Entry 7OF1 (electron microscopy, 3.10 A resolution); this record covers chains 1 and C of the 42 polymer chains in the assembly.

Chain 1:
Molecule: 25S rRNA
Organism: Saccharomyces cerevisiae (strain ATCC 204508 / S288c)
Sequence (3396 nucleotides; row label = number of the first residue in the row; note: 69 numbers in that range are skipped by the numbering (no residue carries them; nothing is unmodelled there); a row labelled like 2247A-2247Z holds insertion residues (2247A, then the next letters in order)):
     1 GUUUGACCUC AAAUCAGGUA GGAGUACCCG CUGAACUUAA GCAUAUCAAU AAGCGGAGGA
    61 AAAGAAACCA ACCGGGAUUG CCUUAGUAAC GGCGAGUGAA GCGGCAAAAG CUCAAAUUUG
   121 AAAUCUGGUA CCUUCGGUGC CCGAGUUGUA AUUUGGAGAG GGCAACUUUG GGGCCGUUCC
   181 UUGUCUAUGU UCCUUGGAAC AGGACGUCAU AGAGGGUGAG AAUCCCGUGU GGCGAGGAGU
   241 GCGGUUCUUU GUAAAGUGCC UUCGAAGAGU CGAGUUGUUU GGGAAUGCAG CUCUAAGUGG
   301 GUGGUAAAUU CCAUCUAAAG CUAAAUAUUG GCGAGAGACC GAUAGCGAAC AAGUACAGUG
   361 AUGGAAAGAU GAAAAGAACU UUGAAAAGAG AGUGAAAAAG UACGUGAAAU UGUUGAAAGG
   421 GAAGGGCAUU UGAUCAGACA UGGUGUUUUG UGCCCUCUGC UCCUUGUGGG UAGGGGAAUC
   481 UCGCAUUUCA CUGGGCCAGC AUCAGUUUUG GUGGCAGGAU AAAUCCAUAG GAAUGUAGCU
   541 UGCCUCGGUA AGUAUUAUAG CCUGUGGGAA UACUGCCAGC UGGGACUGAG GACUGCGACG
   601 UAAGUCAAGG AUGCUGGCAU AAUGGUUAUA UGCCGCCCGU CUUGAAACAC GGACCAAGGA
   661 GUCUAACGUC UAUGCGAGUG UUUGGGUGUA AAACCCAUAC GCGUAAUGAA AGUGAACGUA
   721 GGUUGGGGCC UCGCAAGAGG UGCACAAUCG ACCGAUCCUG AUGUCUUCGG AUGGAUUUGA
   781 GUAAGAGCAU AGCUGUUGGG ACCCGAAAGA UGGUGAACUA UGCCUGAAUA GGGUGAAGCC
   841 AGAGGAAACU CUGGUGGAGG CUCGUAGCGG UUCUGACGUG CAAAUCGAUC GUCGAAUUUG
   901 GGUAUAGGGG CGAAAGACUA AUCGAACCAU CUAGUAGCUG GUUCCUGCCG AAGUUUCCCU
   961 CAGGAUAGCA GAAGCUCGUA UCAGUUUUAU GAGGUAAAGC GAAUGAUUAG AGGUUCCGGG
  1021 GUCGAAAUGA CCUUGACCUA UUCUCAAACU UUAAAUAUGU AAGAAGUCCU UGUUACUUAA
  1081 UUGAACGUGG ACAUUUGAAU GAAGAGCUUU UAGUGGGCCA UUUUUGGUAA GCAGAACUGG
  1141 CGAUGCGGGA UGAACCGAAC GUAGAGUUAA GGUGCCGGAA UACACGCUCA UCAGACACCA
  1201 CAAAAGGUGU UAGUUCAUCU AGACAGCCGG ACGGUGGCCA UGGAAGUCGG AAUCCGCUAA
  1261 GGAGUGUGUA ACAACUCACC GGCCGAAUGA ACUAGCCCUG AAAAUGGAUG GCGCUCAAGC
  1321 GUGUUACCUA UACUCUACCG UCAGGGUUGA UAUGAUGCCC UGACGAGUAG GCAGGCGUGG
  1381 AGGUCAGUGA CGAAGCCUAG ACCGUAAGGU CGGGUCGAAC GGCCUCUAGU GCAGAUCUUG
  1441 GUGGUAGUAG CAAAUAUUCA AAUGAGAACU UUGAAGACUG AAGUGGGGAA AGGUUCCACG
  1501 UCAACAGCAG UUGGACGUGG GUUAGUCGAU CCUAAGAGAU GGGGAAGCUC CGUUUCAAAG
  1561 GCCUGAUUUU AUGCAGGCCA CCAUCGAAAG GGAAUCCGGU UAAGAUUCCG GAACCUGGAU
  1621 AUGGAUUCUU CACGGUAACG UAACUGAAUG UGGAGACGUC GGCGCGAGCC CUGGGAGGAG
  1681 UUAUCUUUUC UUCUUAACAG CUUAUCACCC CGGAAUUGGU UUAUCCGGAG AUGGGGUCUU
  1741 AUGGCUGGAA GAGGCCAGCA CCUUUGCUGG CUCCGGUGCG CUUGUGACGG CCCGUGAAAA
  1801 UCCACAGGAA GGAAUAGUUU UCAUGCCAGG UCGUACUGAU AACCGCAGCA GGUCUCCAAG
  1861 GUGAACAGCC UCUAGUUGAU AGAAUAAUGU AGAUAAGGGA AGUCGGCAAA AUAGAUCCGU
  1921 AACUUCGGGA UAAGGAUUGG CUCUAAGGGU CGGGUAGUGA GGGCCUUGGU CAGACGCAGC
  1981 GGGCGUGCUU GUGGACUGCU UGGUGGGGCU UGCUCUGCUA GGCGGACUAC UUGCGUGCCU
  2041 UGUUGUAGAC GGCCUUGGUA GGUCUCUUGU AGACCGUCGC UUGCUACAAU UAACGAUCAA
  2101 CUUAGAACUG GUACGGACAA GGGGAAUCUG ACUGUCUAAU UAAAACAUAG CAUUGCGAUG
  2161 GUCAGAAAGU GAUGUUGACG CAAUGUGAUU UCUGCCCAGU GCUCUGAAUG UCAAAGUGAA
  2221 GAAAUUCAAC CAAGCGCGGG UAAACGG
2247A-2247Z CGGGAGUAACUAUGACUCUCUUAAGG
2248A-2248Z UAGCCAAAUGCCUCGUCAUCUAAUUA
2249A-2249Q GUGACGCGCAUGAAUGG
  2313 A
  2318 UUAACGAGAU UCCCACUGUC CCUAUCUACU AUCUAGCGAA ACCACAGCCA AGGGAACGGG
  2378 CUUGGCAGAA UCAGCGGGGA AAGAAGACCC UGUUGAGCUU GACUCUAGUU UGACAUUGUG
  2438 AAGAGACAUA GAGGGUGUAG AAUAAGUGGG AGCUUCGGCG CCAGUGAAAU ACCACUACCU
  2498 UUAUAGUUUC UUUACUUAUU CAAUGAAGCG GAGCUGGAAU UCAUUUUCCA CGUUCUAGCA
  2558 UUCAAGGUCC CAUUCGGGGC UGAUCCGGGU UGAAGACAUU GUCAGGUGGG GAGUUUGGCU
  2618 GGGGCGGCAC AUCUGUUAAA CGAUAACGCA GAUGUCCUAA GGGGGGCUCA UGGAGAACAG
  2678 AAAUCUCCAG UAGAACAAAA GGGUAAAAGC CCCCUUGAUU UUGAUUUUCA GUGUGAAUAC
  2738 AAACCAUGAA AGUGUGGCCU AUCGAUCCUU UAGUCCCUCG GAAUUUGAGG CUAGAGGUGC
  2798 CAGAAAAGUU ACCACAGGGA UAACUGGCUU GUGGCAGUCA AGCGUUCAUA GCGACAUUGC
  2858 UUUUUGAUUC UUCGAUGUCG GCUCUUCCUA UCAUACCGAA GCAGAAUUCG GUAAGCGUUG
  2918 GAUUGUUCAC CCACUAAUAG GGAACGUGAG CUGGGUUUAG ACCGUCGUGA GACAGGUUAG
  2978 UUUUACCCUA CUGAUGAAUG UUACCGCAAU AGUAAUUGAA CUUAGUACGA GAGGAACAGU
  3038 UCAUUCGGAU AAUUGGUUUU UGCGGCUGUC UGAUCAGGCA UUGCCGCGAA GCUACCAUCC
  3098 GCUGGAUUAU GGCUGAACGC CUCUAAGUCA GAAUCCAUGC UAGAACGCGG UGAUUUCUUU
  3158 GCUCCACACA AUAUAGAUGG AUACGAAUAA GGCGUCCUUG UGGCGUCGCU GAACCAUAGC
  3218 AGGCUAGCAA CGGUGCACUU GGCGGAAAGG CCUUGGGUGC UUGCUGGCGA AUUGCAAUGU
  3278 CAUUUUGCGU GGGGAUAAAU CAUUUGUAUA CGACUUAGAU GUACAACGGG GUAUUGUAAG
  3338 CAGUAGAGUA GCCUUGUUGU UACGAUCUGC UGAGAUUAAG CCUUUGUUGU CUGAUUUGU
Unresolved in the structure: 1-2, 441-493, 962, 994-1051, 1074-1076, 1130-1132, 1350-1353, 1567-1571, 1954-2092, 2112, 2204-2209, 2247A-2247Z, 2248A-2248Z, 2249A-2249Q, 2318, 2402-2405, 2408-2410, 2447-2502, 2537-2544, 2597, 2614-2767, 2794-2799, 2816-2818, 2821-2823, 2841-2849, 2859-2871, 2979-2981, 3351

Chain C:
Molecule: 60S ribosomal protein L4-A
Organism: Saccharomyces cerevisiae (strain ATCC 204508 / S288c)
UniProt: P10664 (RL4A_YEAST); residue numbers follow UniProt; this construct covers 1-362
Chain sequence (362 residues; row label = number of the first residue in the row):
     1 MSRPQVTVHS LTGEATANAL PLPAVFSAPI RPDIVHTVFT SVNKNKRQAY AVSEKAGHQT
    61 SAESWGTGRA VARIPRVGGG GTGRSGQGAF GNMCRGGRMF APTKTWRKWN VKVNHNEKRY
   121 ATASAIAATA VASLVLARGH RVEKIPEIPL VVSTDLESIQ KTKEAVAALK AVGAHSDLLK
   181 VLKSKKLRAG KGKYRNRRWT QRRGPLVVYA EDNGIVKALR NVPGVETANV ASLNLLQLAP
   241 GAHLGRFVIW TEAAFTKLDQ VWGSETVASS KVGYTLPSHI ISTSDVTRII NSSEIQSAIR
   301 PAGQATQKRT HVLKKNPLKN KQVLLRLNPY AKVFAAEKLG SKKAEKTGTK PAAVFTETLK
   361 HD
Unresolved in the structure: 1
Curated features (UniProtKB/Swiss-Prot):
  - modified residue: Ser2 (N-acetylserine), Arg95 (Omega-N-methylarginine)
  - mutagenesis: Arg95 (R95E: Leads to a slower growth at higher temperatures but allows RPL4 assembly into the 60S subunit; when associated with E-98), Arg98 (R98E: Leads to a slower growth at higher temperatures but allows RPL4 assembly into the 60S subunit; when associated with E-95), Ile289 (I289A: Leads to an inefficient release from ACL4 with a delayed assembly into the 60S subunit; when associated with A-290 and A-295), Ile290 (I290A: Leads to an inefficient release from ACL4 with a delayed assembly into the 60S subunit; when associated with A-289 and A-295), Ile295 (I295A: Leads to an inefficient release from ACL4 with a delayed assembly into the 60S subunit; when associated with A-289 and A-290), Lys314 (K314A: Significantly diminished nuclear localization; when associated with A-315 and A-319), Lys315 (K315A: Significantly diminished nuclear localization; when associated with A-314 and A-319), Lys319 (K319A: Significantly diminished nuclear localization; when associated with A-314 and A-315), Lys332 (K332E: Leads to an inefficient release from ACL4 with a delayed assembly into the 60S subunit; when associated with A-334), Phe334 (F334A: Leads to an inefficient release from ACL4 with a delayed assembly into the 60S subunit; when associated with e-332)

Chain 1 / chain C interface:
Contacting residue pairs (295):
  C208(1) - Lys163(C)  salt bridge to the phosphate
  A209(1) - Lys161(C)  salt bridge to the phosphate
  A209(1) - Thr162(C)  hydrogen bond to the phosphate
  A209(1) - Lys163(C)  phosphate contact
  A209(1) - Val166(C)  base contact
  A209(1) - Asn221(C)  base contact
  U210(1) - Lys161(C)  phosphate contact
  U210(1) - Thr162(C)  hydrogen bond to the phosphate
  U210(1) - Lys217(C)  sugar contact
  U210(1) - Arg220(C)  hydrogen bond to the phosphate
  A211(1) - Arg220(C)  salt bridge to the phosphate
  A211(1) - Asn221(C)  phosphate contact
  G212(1) - Asn221(C)  hydrogen bond to the sugar
  G212(1) - Pro223(C)  sugar contact
  G214(1) - Trp199(C)  phosphate contact
  G215(1) - Arg198(C)  salt bridge to the phosphate
  G220(1) - Leu187(C)  sugar contact
  G220(1) - Trp199(C)  phosphate contact
  A221(1) - Trp199(C)  phosphate contact
  A222(1) - Lys185(C)  salt bridge to the phosphate
  G229(1) - Arg220(C)  hydrogen bond to the sugar
  U329(1) - Glu54(C)  hydrogen bond to the base
  U329(1) - Lys55(C)  hydrogen bond to the base
  A336(1) - Gln48(C)  hydrogen bond to the sugar
  G337(1) - Gln48(C)  hydrogen bond to the sugar
  G337(1) - Tyr50(C)  base contact
  G337(1) - Arg195(C)  phosphate contact
  G337(1) - Asn196(C)  hydrogen bond to the phosphate
  A338(1) - Asn43(C)  base contact
  A338(1) - Lys44(C)  base contact
  A338(1) - Lys46(C)  phosphate contact
  A338(1) - Arg47(C)  phosphate contact
  A338(1) - Gln48(C)  hydrogen bond to the phosphate
  A338(1) - Arg197(C)  sugar contact
  C339(1) - Tyr50(C)  sugar contact
  C339(1) - Arg195(C)  salt bridge to the phosphate
  C339(1) - Arg197(C)  salt bridge to the phosphate
  C340(1) - Arg195(C)  salt bridge to the phosphate
  G341(1) - Lys191(C)  salt bridge to the phosphate
  G341(1) - Tyr194(C)  base contact
  G341(1) - Arg195(C)  base contact
  U343(1) - Arg95(C)  hydrogen bond to the sugar
  A344(1) - Arg95(C)  phosphate contact
  A344(1) - Gly96(C)  hydrogen bond to the phosphate
  C346(1) - Val52(C)  phosphate contact
  C346(1) - Ser53(C)  hydrogen bond to the phosphate
  C346(1) - Ala56(C)  phosphate contact
  C346(1) - Gln59(C)  hydrogen bond to the sugar
  G347(1) - Ala56(C)  phosphate contact
  G347(1) - Gly57(C)  hydrogen bond to the phosphate
  G347(1) - Gln59(C)  base contact
  A355(1) - Thr82(C)  hydrogen bond to the base
  C356(1) - Gly81(C)  hydrogen bond to the sugar
  C356(1) - Thr82(C)  base contact
  A357(1) - Gly80(C)  sugar contact
  A357(1) - Gly81(C)  sugar contact
  G363(1) - Ser61(C)  hydrogen bond to the phosphate
  G363(1) - Gly78(C)  hydrogen bond to the sugar
  G363(1) - Gly79(C)  sugar contact
  G363(1) - Gly80(C)  base contact
  G363(1) - Thr82(C)  base contact
  G364(1) - Gln59(C)  phosphate contact
  G364(1) - Thr60(C)  hydrogen bond to the phosphate
  G364(1) - Ser61(C)  phosphate contact
  G364(1) - Val77(C)  phosphate contact
  G364(1) - Thr82(C)  hydrogen bond to the sugar
  G364(1) - Arg84(C)  phosphate contact
  A365(1) - Thr82(C)  sugar contact
  A365(1) - Arg84(C)  salt bridge to the phosphate
  A366(1) - Arg95(C)  salt bridge to the phosphate
  A367(1) - Arg95(C)  salt bridge to the phosphate
  A504(1) - Lys315(C)  sugar contact
  A504(1) - Asn320(C)  hydrogen bond to the phosphate
  G505(1) - Leu313(C)  sugar contact
  G505(1) - Lys314(C)  sugar contact
  G505(1) - Asn320(C)  hydrogen bond to the phosphate
  U506(1) - Asn316(C)  phosphate contact
  U506(1) - Lys319(C)  salt bridge to the phosphate
  U507(1) - Lys319(C)  salt bridge to the phosphate
  G514(1) - Gly340(C)  hydrogen bond to the base
  G514(1) - Ser341(C)  hydrogen bond to the base
  C515(1) - Gly340(C)  hydrogen bond to the sugar
  C515(1) - Ser341(C)  sugar contact
  C515(1) - Lys342(C)  hydrogen bond to the sugar
  C515(1) - Lys343(C)  sugar contact
  A516(1) - Lys342(C)  sugar contact
  A516(1) - Lys343(C)  phosphate contact
  A516(1) - Ala344(C)  hydrogen bond to the phosphate
  A519(1) - Phe355(C)  sugar contact
  A519(1) - Leu359(C)  base contact
  A519(1) - Lys360(C)  base contact
  U520(1) - Thr347(C)  hydrogen bond to the base
  U520(1) - Thr349(C)  hydrogen bond to the base
  U520(1) - Pro351(C)  phosphate contact
  G566(1) - Lys350(C)  salt bridge to the phosphate
  C576(1) - Gly340(C)  base contact
  A578(1) - Leu324(C)  sugar contact
  A578(1) - Asn328(C)  base contact
  A578(1) - Tyr330(C)  base contact
  A578(1) - Ala331(C)  hydrogen bond to the sugar
  A578(1) - Phe334(C)  stacking on the base
  G579(1) - Phe334(C)  phosphate contact
  C580(1) - Lys321(C)  salt bridge to the phosphate
  G590(1) - Arg309(C)  hydrogen bond to the sugar
  U594(1) - Lys308(C)  sugar contact
  G595(1) - Lys308(C)  sugar contact
  C596(1) - Arg326(C)  hydrogen bond to the base
  G597(1) - Gln322(C)  hydrogen bond to the base
  G597(1) - Leu325(C)  sugar contact
  G597(1) - Arg326(C)  hydrogen bond to the sugar
  A598(1) - Gln322(C)  sugar contact
  C599(1) - Lys332(C)  salt bridge to the phosphate
  A607(1) - Asn320(C)  phosphate contact
  A607(1) - Gln322(C)  sugar contact
  A608(1) - Lys315(C)  salt bridge to the phosphate
  A608(1) - Asn320(C)  hydrogen bond to the phosphate
  A608(1) - Gln322(C)  sugar contact
  A608(1) - Arg326(C)  hydrogen bond to the phosphate
  G609(1) - Lys308(C)  hydrogen bond to the base
  G609(1) - Thr310(C)  base contact
  G609(1) - His311(C)  hydrogen bond to the sugar
  G609(1) - Val312(C)  hydrogen bond to the sugar
  G609(1) - Lys315(C)  salt bridge to the phosphate
  G609(1) - Arg326(C)  salt bridge to the phosphate
  G610(1) - Arg309(C)  hydrogen bond to the base
  G610(1) - Val312(C)  base contact
  G610(1) - Leu313(C)  base contact
  G658(1) - Met93(C)  hydrogen bond to the base
  G659(1) - Asn92(C)  hydrogen bond to the sugar
  G659(1) - Met93(C)  sugar contact
  A660(1) - Asn92(C)  hydrogen bond to the sugar
  A660(1) - Phe100(C)  sugar contact
  G661(1) - Phe100(C)  sugar contact
  U662(1) - Phe100(C)  base contact
  U662(1) - Ala101(C)  base contact
  C663(1) - Arg107(C)  phosphate contact
  U664(1) - Trp106(C)  sugar contact
  U664(1) - Arg107(C)  sugar contact
  U664(1) - Lys108(C)  phosphate contact
  U673(1) - Arg31(C)  hydrogen bond to the phosphate
  U673(1) - Asp33(C)  sugar contact
  U673(1) - Ile34(C)  phosphate contact
  U673(1) - Glu117(C)  hydrogen bond to the sugar
  G674(1) - Arg31(C)  salt bridge to the phosphate
  G674(1) - Ile34(C)  phosphate contact
  G674(1) - Asn116(C)  hydrogen bond to the sugar
  G674(1) - Tyr120(C)  sugar contact
  C675(1) - Asn116(C)  sugar contact
  G680(1) - Lys112(C)  hydrogen bond to the sugar
  U681(1) - Val113(C)  phosphate contact
  U681(1) - Asn114(C)  phosphate contact
  U681(1) - His115(C)  hydrogen bond to the phosphate
  U681(1) - Lys118(C)  hydrogen bond to the base
  U682(1) - Lys112(C)  salt bridge to the phosphate
  U682(1) - Val113(C)  base contact
  U689(1) - Tyr209(C)  hydrogen bond to the base
  U689(1) - Val216(C)  base contact
  U689(1) - Thr227(C)  hydrogen bond to the base
  U689(1) - Ala228(C)  base contact
  U689(1) - Asn229(C)  base contact
  A691(1) - Asn45(C)  sugar contact
  A691(1) - Gln48(C)  hydrogen bond to the base
  A692(1) - Asn45(C)  phosphate contact
  A692(1) - Lys46(C)  sugar contact
  A693(1) - Val42(C)  phosphate contact
  A693(1) - Asn45(C)  hydrogen bond to the phosphate
  A693(1) - Ser232(C)  hydrogen bond to the base
  A693(1) - Leu233(C)  sugar contact
  A693(1) - Asn234(C)  sugar contact
  C694(1) - Lys118(C)  salt bridge to the phosphate
  C694(1) - Ala231(C)  hydrogen bond to the sugar
  C694(1) - Ser232(C)  hydrogen bond to the sugar
  C694(1) - Leu233(C)  sugar contact
  C695(1) - His115(C)  salt bridge to the phosphate
  C695(1) - Arg119(C)  salt bridge to the phosphate
  C695(1) - Lys271(C)  phosphate contact
  C696(1) - His115(C)  phosphate contact
  C696(1) - Arg119(C)  salt bridge to the phosphate
  C696(1) - Lys271(C)  phosphate contact
  C696(1) - Val272(C)  hydrogen bond to the phosphate
  A697(1) - Val272(C)  phosphate contact
  A789(1) - Asn114(C)  hydrogen bond to the sugar
  U790(1) - Lys112(C)  hydrogen bond to the sugar
  U790(1) - Asn114(C)  hydrogen bond to the sugar
  A791(1) - Lys108(C)  salt bridge to the phosphate
  A791(1) - Val111(C)  phosphate contact
  G800(1) - Ala101(C)  base contact
  G800(1) - Pro102(C)  base contact
  G800(1) - Lys104(C)  hydrogen bond to the base
  C802(1) - Phe100(C)  sugar contact
  C803(1) - Asn92(C)  hydrogen bond to the sugar
  C803(1) - Phe100(C)  sugar contact
  C804(1) - Ile74(C)  sugar contact
  C804(1) - Pro75(C)  phosphate contact
  C804(1) - Met93(C)  sugar contact
  C804(1) - Arg98(C)  salt bridge to the phosphate
  G805(1) - Ser64(C)  phosphate contact
  G805(1) - Arg73(C)  hydrogen bond to the base
  G805(1) - Pro75(C)  phosphate contact
  A806(1) - Ser64(C)  phosphate contact
  A929(1) - Ser61(C)  hydrogen bond to the phosphate
  A933(1) - His58(C)  salt bridge to the phosphate
  A933(1) - Arg98(C)  hydrogen bond to the base
  A933(1) - Pro102(C)  base contact
  G1345(1) - Gln307(C)  base contact
  G1346(1) - Arg300(C)  salt bridge to the phosphate
  G1346(1) - Gly303(C)  phosphate contact
  G1346(1) - Ala305(C)  hydrogen bond to the base
  G1346(1) - Gln307(C)  hydrogen bond to the sugar
  U1347(1) - Arg300(C)  salt bridge to the phosphate
  U1347(1) - Pro301(C)  phosphate contact
  U1347(1) - Ala302(C)  phosphate contact
  U1347(1) - Gly303(C)  hydrogen bond to the phosphate
  U1347(1) - Ala305(C)  sugar contact
  U1348(1) - Thr287(C)  base contact
  U1348(1) - Ile290(C)  base contact
  U1348(1) - Asn291(C)  hydrogen bond to the sugar
  U1348(1) - Ala302(C)  phosphate contact
  C1359(1) - Thr306(C)  sugar contact
  C1359(1) - Gln307(C)  hydrogen bond to the base
  C1360(1) - Gln307(C)  sugar contact
  U1361(1) - Arg309(C)  salt bridge to the phosphate
  G1379(1) - Lys191(C)  hydrogen bond to the sugar
  G1380(1) - Gly190(C)  phosphate contact
  G1380(1) - Lys191(C)  hydrogen bond to the phosphate
  G1380(1) - Arg197(C)  phosphate contact
  A1381(1) - Arg188(C)  salt bridge to the phosphate
  A1381(1) - Ala189(C)  phosphate contact
  A1381(1) - Gly192(C)  phosphate contact
  A1381(1) - Arg197(C)  salt bridge to the phosphate
  G1382(1) - Phe39(C)  sugar contact
  G1382(1) - Asn43(C)  sugar contact
  G1382(1) - Arg188(C)  salt bridge to the phosphate
  G1382(1) - Arg203(C)  phosphate contact
  G1382(1) - Pro240(C)  sugar contact
  G1382(1) - Gly241(C)  hydrogen bond to the sugar
  G1382(1) - His243(C)  hydrogen bond to the base
  G1383(1) - Arg138(C)  hydrogen bond to the phosphate
  G1383(1) - Arg203(C)  salt bridge to the phosphate
  G1383(1) - Pro240(C)  sugar contact
  G1383(1) - Gly241(C)  sugar contact
  G1383(1) - His243(C)  hydrogen bond to the sugar
  U1384(1) - Arg138(C)  salt bridge to the phosphate
  U1384(1) - Gly139(C)  phosphate contact
  U1384(1) - Arg202(C)  salt bridge to the phosphate
  U1384(1) - Arg203(C)  hydrogen bond to the phosphate
  C1385(1) - Gly139(C)  phosphate contact
  C1385(1) - Arg141(C)  salt bridge to the phosphate
  C1385(1) - Arg202(C)  phosphate contact
  A1386(1) - Arg141(C)  hydrogen bond to the sugar
  A1386(1) - Ser176(C)  base contact
  A1386(1) - Leu179(C)  base contact
  A1386(1) - Lys180(C)  base contact
  A1386(1) - Lys183(C)  sugar contact
  A1386(1) - Ser184(C)  sugar contact
  G1387(1) - Lys186(C)  base contact
  U1388(1) - Lys186(C)  base contact
  G1389(1) - Lys186(C)  hydrogen bond to the base
  A1419(1) - Leu187(C)  base contact
  A1419(1) - Lys193(C)  sugar contact
  C1420(1) - Leu187(C)  hydrogen bond to the base
  C1420(1) - Arg188(C)  phosphate contact
  C1420(1) - Ala189(C)  phosphate contact
  C1420(1) - Gly190(C)  hydrogen bond to the phosphate
  C1420(1) - Lys193(C)  salt bridge to the phosphate
  G1421(1) - Ala189(C)  phosphate contact
  C1424(1) - His243(C)  hydrogen bond to the base
  U1425(1) - His36(C)  hydrogen bond to the sugar
  U1425(1) - Thr40(C)  sugar contact
  C1426(1) - Thr40(C)  sugar contact
  C1426(1) - Lys44(C)  sugar contact
  U1427(1) - Lys44(C)  salt bridge to the phosphate
  A1428(1) - Arg107(C)  sugar contact
  G1429(1) - Tyr50(C)  hydrogen bond to the phosphate
  G1429(1) - Met99(C)  base contact
  G1429(1) - Arg107(C)  salt bridge to the phosphate
  A1435(1) - Met93(C)  base contact
  U1436(1) - Gly68(C)  base contact
  U1436(1) - Arg69(C)  base contact
  U1436(1) - Ala70(C)  base contact
  U1436(1) - Val71(C)  base contact
  C1437(1) - Ala72(C)  phosphate contact
  C1437(1) - Ile74(C)  sugar contact
  C1437(1) - Met93(C)  sugar contact
  U1438(1) - Ala72(C)  phosphate contact
  U1438(1) - Arg76(C)  salt bridge to the phosphate
  U1438(1) - Gly88(C)  phosphate contact
  U1438(1) - Cys94(C)  sugar contact
  U1438(1) - Arg95(C)  sugar contact
  U1439(1) - Arg76(C)  salt bridge to the phosphate
  U1439(1) - Gln87(C)  sugar contact
  U1439(1) - Arg95(C)  sugar contact
  A2813(1) - Thr67(C)  hydrogen bond to the phosphate
  A2813(1) - Arg73(C)  hydrogen bond to the phosphate
  G2814(1) - Arg73(C)  salt bridge to the phosphate
Interface residues without a listed pair, chain 1 (136 interface residues in all): G203, U207, A213, G345, G517, A523, C577, A589, C650, G651, G792, U930, G1349, C1358, C2812
Interface residues without a listed pair, chain C (175 interface residues in all): Ser41, Ala49, Gly66, Gly83, Phe90, Thr103, Thr122, Gln160, Gln201, Ala218, Val222, Leu236, Val286, Gln296, Gln304, Ala335, Lys338

In short:
Chain 1 and chain C form an interface of 136 and 175 residues respectively; the contacts include 88 hydrogen
bonds, 45 salt bridges and 1 aromatic stacking contact. Polar contacts include U329(1)-Glu54(C),
U329(1)-Lys55(C) and A355(1)-Thr82(C). From UniProt: 10 mutagenesis sites on chain C.
Chain 1 is 25S rRNA and chain C is 60S ribosomal protein L4-A, both from Saccharomyces cerevisiae (strain ATCC
204508 / S288c); the structure, Nog1-TAP associated immature ribosomal particle population A from S.
cerevisiae, was determined by electron microscopy (same publication as 7OHU and 7OHY).
